Entry 3OQO (X-ray diffraction, 2.97 A resolution); this record covers chains A and E of the 6 polymer chains in the assembly.

[Chain A]
Molecule: Catabolite control protein A
Organism: Bacillus subtilis
Reference sequence: P25144 (CCPA_BACSU); residues 2-334 here correspond to UniProt positions 1-333 (UniProt number = residue number - 1)
Amino-acid sequence (339 residues; each row starts with the number of its first residue):
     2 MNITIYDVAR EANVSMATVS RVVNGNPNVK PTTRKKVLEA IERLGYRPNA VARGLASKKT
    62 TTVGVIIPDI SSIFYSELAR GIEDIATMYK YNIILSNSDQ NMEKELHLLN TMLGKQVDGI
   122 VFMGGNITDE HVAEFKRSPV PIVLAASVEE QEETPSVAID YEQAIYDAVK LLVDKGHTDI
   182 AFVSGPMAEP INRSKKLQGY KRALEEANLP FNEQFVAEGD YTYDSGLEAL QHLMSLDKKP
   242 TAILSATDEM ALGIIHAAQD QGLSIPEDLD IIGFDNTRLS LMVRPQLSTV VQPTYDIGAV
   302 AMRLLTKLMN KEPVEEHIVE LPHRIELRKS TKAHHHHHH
Disordered / not traced: 335-340
Sequence notes: expression tag (335-340)
Reported in the primary citation:
  - binding site for the 16-nt DNA strand (chain E): Ala18, Arg22, Ala53, Leu56, Ala57
  - conformationally variable residues (domain motion, loop rearrangement): Met2 to Pro49, Leu45 to Asn50

[Chain E]
Molecule: 16-nt DNA strand
Sequence (16 nucleotides; each row starts with the number of its first residue):
   700 CTGTTAGCGC TTTCAG

[Chain A / chain E interface]
Contacting residue pairs (23; chain A residue first):
  Asn14(A) with DG702(E), phosphate contact
  Val15(A) with DG702(E), phosphate contact
  Ser16(A) with DG702(E), hydrogen bond to the phosphate; DT703(E), base contact
  Ala18(A) with DG702(E), base contact; DT703(E), base contact
  Thr19(A) with DT701(E), sugar contact; DG702(E), hydrogen bond to the phosphate
  Arg22(A) with DT701(E), sugar contact; DG702(E), hydrogen bond to the base
  Asn29(A) with DC700(E), phosphate contact; DT701(E), base contact
  Val30(A) with DC700(E), sugar contact; DT701(E), phosphate contact
  Lys31(A) with DC700(E), phosphate contact; DT701(E), hydrogen bond to the phosphate
  Thr34(A) with DT701(E), hydrogen bond to the phosphate
  Leu56(A) with DC707(E), base contact; DG708(E), sugar contact
  Ala57(A) with DG706(E), base contact; DC707(E), hydrogen bond to the base
  Lys59(A) with DC707(E), hydrogen bond to the phosphate; DG708(E), salt bridge to the phosphate

[In short]
13 residues of chain A face 7 of chain E across their interface, with 7 hydrogen bonds and 1 salt bridge.
Polar contacts include Arg22(A)-DG702(E), Ala57(A)-DC707(E) and Ser16(A)-DG702(E). From the paper: a binding
site for the 16-nt DNA strand (chain E) at Ala18(A), Arg22(A) and Ala53(A) among others; conformational
variability at Met2(A) and Leu45(A).
Here chain A is Catabolite control protein A (Bacillus subtilis) and chain E is a 16-nt DNA strand. Entry 3OQO
(Ccpa-hpr-ser46p-syn cre) was determined by X-ray diffraction together with 3OQM and 3OQN from the same study.
